PDB entry 3G6Q | X-ray diffraction, 2.26 A resolution | chains B and D of the 4 polymer chains in the assembly

== Chain B ==
Name: Glucocorticoid receptor
Source organism: Rattus norvegicus
UniProtKB: P06536 (GCR_RAT); residues 440-525 here = UniProt positions 440-525
Chain sequence (90 residues; row label = number of the first residue in the row):
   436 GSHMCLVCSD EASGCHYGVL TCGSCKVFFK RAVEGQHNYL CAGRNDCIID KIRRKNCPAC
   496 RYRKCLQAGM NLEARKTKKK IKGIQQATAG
Disordered / not traced: 436, 511-525
Differences from the reference sequence: expression tag (436-439)
Bound ions: Zn2+ site 1: Cys440, Cys443, Cys457, Cys460; Zn2+ site 2: Cys476, Cys482, Cys492, Cys495
Reported in the primary citation:
  - mutagenesis - R510A, K514A: decreased binding to DNA
  - mutagenesis - K514A: unchanged signaling
  - mutagenesis - H472A, R510A: increased signaling
  - mutagenesis - H472R: decreased signaling
  - mutagenesis - G470A, N473A: decreased signaling in response to Pal
  - mutagenesis - G470A: decreased signaling in response to Tat

== Chain D ==
Molecule: 16-nt DNA strand
Sequence (16 nucleotides; each row starts with the number of its first residue):
     1 AAGAACACCC TGTTCT

== Interface between chain B and chain D ==
Pairs across the interface (10):
  Cys450(B) - DA1(D)  phosphate contact
  His451(B) - DA2(D)  salt bridge to the phosphate
  Tyr452(B) - DA2(D)  hydrogen bond to the phosphate
  Tyr452(B) - DG3(D)  hydrogen bond to the phosphate
  Lys461(B) - DA2(D)  base contact
  Lys461(B) - DG3(D)  hydrogen bond to the base
  Lys465(B) - DG3(D)  salt bridge to the phosphate
  Arg466(B) - DA5(D)  base contact
  Arg510(B) - DA1(D)  sugar contact
  Arg510(B) - DA2(D)  sugar contact
Also at the interface, not in a pair above, chain B (8 interface residues in all): Val462
Also at the interface, not in a pair above, chain D (5 interface residues in all): DA4

== Overview ==
Chain B and chain D form an interface of 8 and 5 residues respectively; the contacts include 3 hydrogen bonds
and 2 salt bridges. Polar pairs include Lys461(B)-DG3(D), Tyr452(B)-DA2(D) and Tyr452(B)-DG3(D). From the
paper: R510A and K514A of chain B reduce binding to DNA; H472A and R510A of chain B increase signaling; 6
substitutions were tested in all.
Chain B is Glucocorticoid receptor (Rattus norvegicus) and chain D is a 16-nt DNA strand; the structure, GR
DNA binding domain:FKBP5 binding site complex-9, was determined by X-ray diffraction (same publication as
3FYL, 3G6P, 3G6R, 3G6T, 3G6U, 3G8U and 8 further entries).
